8JAK - chains E and L of the 12 polymer chains in the assembly; structure by electron microscopy, 2.52 A resolution.

# Chain E (and L)
Molecule: Methylcrotonoyl-CoA carboxylase beta chain, mitochondrial
Source organism: Homo sapiens
Notes: EC 6.4.1.4; chain L of this document is another copy of the same molecule, construct and numbering; everything in this record applies to it too
UniProt: Q9HCC0 (MCCB_HUMAN); numbering as in UniProt (aligned over 1-563)
Amino-acid sequence (563 residues; each row starts with the number of its first residue):
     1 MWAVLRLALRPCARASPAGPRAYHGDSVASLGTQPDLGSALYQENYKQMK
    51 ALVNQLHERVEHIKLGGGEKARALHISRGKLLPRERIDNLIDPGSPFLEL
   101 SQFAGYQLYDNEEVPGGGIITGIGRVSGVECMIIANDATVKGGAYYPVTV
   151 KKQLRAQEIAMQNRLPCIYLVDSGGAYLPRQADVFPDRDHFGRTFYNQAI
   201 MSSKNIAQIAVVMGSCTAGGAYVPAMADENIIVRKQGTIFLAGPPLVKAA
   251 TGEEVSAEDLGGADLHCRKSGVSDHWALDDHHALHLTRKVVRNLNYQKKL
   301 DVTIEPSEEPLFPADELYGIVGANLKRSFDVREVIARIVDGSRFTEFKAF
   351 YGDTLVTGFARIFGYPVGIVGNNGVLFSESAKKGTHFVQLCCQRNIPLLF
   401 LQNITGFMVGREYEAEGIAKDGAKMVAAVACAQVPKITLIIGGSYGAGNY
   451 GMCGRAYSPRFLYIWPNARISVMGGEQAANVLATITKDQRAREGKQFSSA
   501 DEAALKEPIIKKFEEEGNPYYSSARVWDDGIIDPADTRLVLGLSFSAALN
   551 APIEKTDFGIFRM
Disordered / not traced: 1-22, 242-256
UniProt features mapped onto this chain:
  - region: R343 to N372 (Acyl-CoA binding)
  - modified residue: K70 (N6-acetyllysine), K141 (N6-succinyllysine), K495 (N6-acetyllysine), K511 (N6-acetyllysine)
  - natural variant: S39 (S39F: In MCC2D), G68 (G68V: In MCC2D; uncertain significance), E99 (E99Q: In MCC2D), S101 (S101F: In MCC2D), G105 (G105R: In MCC2D; uncertain significance), G118 (deletion: In MCC2D), C131 (C131F: In MCC2D), T139 (T139I: In MCC2D), Y146 (Y146N: In MCC2D), K152 (K152T: In MCC2D), R155 (R155Q: In MCC2D; R155W: In MCC2D), N163 (N163D: In MCC2D; uncertain significance), 42 further natural variant entries in UniProt
What the authors report for this chain:
  - catalytic residues: F407, A447 (proposed by the authors, not directly observed)

# How chain E and chain L interact
Residue-residue contacts (18):
  D92(E) with Y23(L)
  S127(E) with Y23(L)
  G128(E) with Y23(L)
  S202(E) with Q393(L), hydrogen bond (backbone-side chain)
  N205(E) with Q393(L)
  E229(E) with R394(L), salt bridge
  R268(E) with Y351(L)
  G271(E) with K348(L)
  D274(E) with K348(L)
  H285(E) with S27(L)
  R288(E) with Y23(L); D26(L), salt bridge
  R292(E) with H24(L), hydrogen bond; E305(L), salt bridge
  N293(E) with R394(L), hydrogen bond (backbone-side chain)
  N295(E) with T303(L), hydrogen bond; R394(L), hydrogen bond (side chain-backbone); N395(L)
Interface residues without a listed pair, chain E (20 interface residues in all): D228, S273, H275, K289, L294, Y296
Interface residues without a listed pair, chain L (20 interface residues in all): G25, V28, V302, T345, E346, F347, F350, H386, I396

# In short
Chain E and chain L each contribute 20 residues to their interface; the contacts include 5 hydrogen bonds and
3 salt bridges. Polar pairs include E229(E)-R394(L), R288(E)-D26(L) and R292(E)-E305(L). From the paper:
catalytic residues F407(E) and A447(E).
Chain E and chain L are both Methylcrotonoyl-CoA carboxylase beta chain, mitochondrial (Homo sapiens); the
structure, Human MCC in MCCU state, was determined by electron microscopy together with 7YBU, 8J4Z, 8J78,
8J7D, 8JAW, 8JXL and 3 further entries from the same study.
